1KF9 - chains B and C of the 3 polymer chains in the assembly; structure by X-ray diffraction, 2.60 A resolution.

== Chain B ==
Name: Extracellular domain human growth hormone receptor (1-238)
Organism: Homo sapiens
UniProtKB: P10912 (GHR_HUMAN); residues 201-438 here correspond to UniProt positions 19-256 (UniProt number = residue number - 182)
Amino-acid sequence (238 residues; numbered 201 to 438; the number before each row is that of its first residue):
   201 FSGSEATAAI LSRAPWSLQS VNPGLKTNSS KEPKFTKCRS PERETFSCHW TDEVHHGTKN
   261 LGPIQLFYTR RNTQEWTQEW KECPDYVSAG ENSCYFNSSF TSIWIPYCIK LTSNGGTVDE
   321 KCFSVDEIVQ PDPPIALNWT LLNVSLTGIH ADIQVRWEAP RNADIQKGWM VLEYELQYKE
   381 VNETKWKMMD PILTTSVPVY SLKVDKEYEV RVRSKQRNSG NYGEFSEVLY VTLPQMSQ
Unresolved in the structure: 201-232, 252-262, 437-438
Swiss-Prot annotation at these positions:
  - motif: Y422 to S426 (WSXWS motif)
  - glycosylation (N-linked (GlcNAc...) asparagine): N228, N297, N338, N343, N382
Disulfide bonds: C238-C248, C283-C294, C308-C322

== Chain C ==
Name: Extracellular domain human growth hormone receptor (1-238)
Organism: Homo sapiens
UniProtKB: P10912 (GHR_HUMAN); residues 501-738 here correspond to UniProt positions 19-256 (UniProt number = residue number - 482)
Amino-acid sequence (238 residues; row label = number of the first residue in the row):
   501 FSGSEATAAI LSRAPWSLQS VNPGLKTNSS KEPKFTKCRS PERETFSCHW TDEVHHGTKN
   561 LGPIQLFYTR RNTQEWTQEW KECPDYVSAG ENSCYFNSSF TSIWIPYCIK LTSNGGTVDE
   621 KCFSVDEIVQ PDPPIALNWT LLNVSLTGIH ADIQVRWEAP RNADIQKGWM VLEYELQYKE
   681 VNETKWKMMD PILTTSVPVY SLKVDKEYEV RVRSKQRNSG NYGEFSEVLY VTLPQMSQ
Unresolved in the structure: 501-532, 552-563, 573-578, 612-620, 735-738
Swiss-Prot annotation at these positions:
  - motif: Y722 to S726 (WSXWS motif)
  - glycosylation (N-linked (GlcNAc...) asparagine): N528, N597, N638, N643, N682
Disulfide bonds: C538-C548, C583-C594, C608-C622

== How chain B and chain C interact ==
Residue-residue contacts (24; chain B residue first):
  N343(B) - Y700(C)
  S345(B) - D652(C)  hydrogen bond
  S345(B) - Y700(C)
  S345(B) - S701(C)
  L346(B) - H650(C)
  L346(B) - S701(C)  hydrogen bond (backbone-side chain)
  T347(B) - S645(C)
  T347(B) - H650(C)
  T347(B) - A651(C)
  T347(B) - D652(C)  hydrogen bond
  I349(B) - N643(C)
  I349(B) - V644(C)
  I349(B) - S645(C)
  H350(B) - L642(C)
  H350(B) - N643(C)  hydrogen bond
  H350(B) - D652(C)
  H350(B) - Y700(C)
  D352(B) - P698(C)
  D352(B) - Y700(C)  hydrogen bond
  Y400(B) - I692(C)
  Y400(B) - P698(C)
  S401(B) - P698(C)
  S401(B) - Y700(C)  hydrogen bond (backbone-side chain)
  K403(B) - N643(C)
Also at the interface, not in a pair above, chain B (12 interface residues in all): V344, A351
Also at the interface, not in a pair above, chain C (16 interface residues in all): Q654, T694, S696, V697, K703

== Overview ==
Chain B and chain C form an interface of 12 and 16 residues respectively; the contacts include 6 hydrogen
bonds. Polar pairs include S345(B)-D652(C), L346(B)-S701(C) and T347(B)-D652(C).
Both chains are Extracellular domain human growth hormone receptor (1-238) (Homo sapiens). Entry 1KF9 (Phage
display derived variant of human growth hormone complexed with two copies of the extracellular domain ...) was
determined by X-ray diffraction.
